Entry 4IWM (X-ray diffraction, 2.70 A resolution); this record covers chains A and D of the 6 polymer chains in the assembly.

# Chain A (and D)
Name: UPF0135 protein MJ0927
Source organism: Methanocaldococcus jannaschii
Notes: chain D of this document is another copy of the same molecule, construct and numbering; everything in this record applies to it too
Reference sequence: Q58337 (Y927_METJA); residues 6-249 here correspond to UniProt positions 1-244 (UniProt number = residue number - 5)
Chain sequence (252 residues; numbered 6 to 257; the number before each row is that of its first residue):
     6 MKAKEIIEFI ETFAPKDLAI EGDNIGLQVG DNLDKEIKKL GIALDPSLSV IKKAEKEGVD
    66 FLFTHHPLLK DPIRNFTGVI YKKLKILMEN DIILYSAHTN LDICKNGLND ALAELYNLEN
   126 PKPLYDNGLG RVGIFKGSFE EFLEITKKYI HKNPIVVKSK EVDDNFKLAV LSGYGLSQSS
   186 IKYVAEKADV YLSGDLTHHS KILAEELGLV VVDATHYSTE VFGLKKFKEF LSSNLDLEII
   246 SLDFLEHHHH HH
Unresolved in the structure: 250-257
Modified / non-standard residues: Mse-6 (selenomethionine; parent Met); Mse-93 (selenomethionine; parent Met)
Differences from the reference sequence: expression tag (250-257)
From the paper describing this entry:
  - self-association interface (contacts with another copy of this molecule); pairs are residue here / residue on that copy: Asp-22/His-204 (salt bridge), Gly-27/Arg-79, Asn-29/Arg-79, Asn-29/Asn-80, Leu-32/Asn-80, Gln-33/Phe-81, Gly-35/Phe-81, Gly-35/Thr-82, Asp-36/Lys-87 (salt bridge), Lys-75/Arg-79, Ile-78/Ile-78, Tyr-86/Asp-96, Lys-90/Asp-96, Lys-110/Glu-211, Lys-127/Asp-194, Lys-127/Ala-193, Tyr-188/Glu-191, Glu-191/Lys-192

# Interface between chain A and chain D
Residue-residue contacts (54):
  Gly-27(A) with Arg-79(D), hydrogen bond (backbone-side chain)
  Asp-28(A) with Arg-79(D)
  Asn-29(A) with Arg-79(D), hydrogen bond (side chain-backbone); Asn-80(D), hydrogen bond
  Leu-32(A) with Asn-80(D), hydrogen bond (backbone-side chain); Thr-82(D)
  Gln-33(A) with Asn-80(D); Phe-81(D), hydrogen bond (backbone-backbone)
  Val-34(A) with Phe-81(D); Tyr-86(D), hydrophobic
  Gly-35(A) with Phe-81(D), hydrogen bond (backbone-backbone); Thr-82(D), hydrogen bond (backbone-side chain); Tyr-86(D)
  Asp-36(A) with Gly-83(D); Tyr-86(D); Lys-87(D), salt bridge
  Leu-74(A) with Arg-79(D); Phe-81(D), hydrophobic
  Lys-75(A) with Arg-79(D), hydrogen bond (backbone-side chain)
  Pro-77(A) with Pro-77(D); Ile-78(D); Arg-79(D)
  Ile-78(A) with Pro-77(D); Ile-78(D), hydrogen bond (backbone-backbone)
  Arg-79(A) with Gly-27(D), hydrogen bond (side chain-backbone); Asp-28(D); Asn-29(D), hydrogen bond (backbone-side chain); Lys-75(D), hydrogen bond (side chain-backbone)
  Asn-80(A) with Asn-29(D), hydrogen bond; Leu-32(D); Gln-33(D)
  Phe-81(A) with Gln-33(D), hydrogen bond (backbone-backbone); Val-34(D); Gly-35(D), hydrogen bond (backbone-backbone); Leu-74(D), hydrophobic; Phe-81(D), hydrophobic
  Thr-82(A) with Gly-35(D)
  Gly-83(A) with Asp-36(D)
  Tyr-86(A) with Val-34(D), hydrophobic; Asp-36(D); Leu-92(D); Mse-93(D), hydrophobic; Asp-96(D)
  Lys-87(A) with Asp-36(D), salt bridge
  Leu-89(A) with Mse-93(D)
  Lys-90(A) with Mse-93(D), hydrogen bond (side chain-backbone); Asp-96(D), salt bridge
  Mse-93(A) with Tyr-86(D), hydrophobic; Leu-89(D); Lys-90(D); Mse-93(D)
  Glu-94(A) with Glu-94(D)
  Asp-96(A) with Tyr-86(D), hydrogen bond; Lys-90(D), salt bridge
Interface residues without a listed pair, chain A (26 interface residues in all): Leu-73, Leu-92
Interface residues without a listed pair, chain D (26 interface residues in all): Leu-73

# Overview
The chain A/chain D interface involves 26 residues from each chain, with 17 hydrogen bonds and 4 salt bridges.
Polar contacts include Asp-36(A)/Lys-87(D), Lys-90(A)/Asp-96(D) and Gly-27(A)/Arg-79(D). From the paper: a
self-association interface involving Asp-22(A), Gly-27(A) and Asn-29(A) among others.
Both chains are UPF0135 protein MJ0927 (Methanocaldococcus jannaschii). Entry 4IWM (Crystal Structure of the
Conserved Hypothetical Protein MJ0927 from Methanocaldococcus jannaschii (in P21 form)) was determined by
X-ray diffraction (same publication as 4IWG).
